8TPW - chains B and L of the 5 polymer chains in the assembly; structure by electron microscopy, 3.46 A resolution.

Chain B:
Molecule: EryAII, 6-deoxyerythronolide-B synthase EryA3, modules 5 and 6
From: Saccharopolyspora erythraea
Notes: EC 2.3.1.94; fragment: DEBS Module 3
Reference sequence: Q5UNP5 (Q5UNP5_SACER); residues 3-1466 here correspond to UniProt positions 2-1465 (UniProt number = residue number - 1)
Sequence (1766 residues; row label = number of the first residue in the row; numbering starts at 0):
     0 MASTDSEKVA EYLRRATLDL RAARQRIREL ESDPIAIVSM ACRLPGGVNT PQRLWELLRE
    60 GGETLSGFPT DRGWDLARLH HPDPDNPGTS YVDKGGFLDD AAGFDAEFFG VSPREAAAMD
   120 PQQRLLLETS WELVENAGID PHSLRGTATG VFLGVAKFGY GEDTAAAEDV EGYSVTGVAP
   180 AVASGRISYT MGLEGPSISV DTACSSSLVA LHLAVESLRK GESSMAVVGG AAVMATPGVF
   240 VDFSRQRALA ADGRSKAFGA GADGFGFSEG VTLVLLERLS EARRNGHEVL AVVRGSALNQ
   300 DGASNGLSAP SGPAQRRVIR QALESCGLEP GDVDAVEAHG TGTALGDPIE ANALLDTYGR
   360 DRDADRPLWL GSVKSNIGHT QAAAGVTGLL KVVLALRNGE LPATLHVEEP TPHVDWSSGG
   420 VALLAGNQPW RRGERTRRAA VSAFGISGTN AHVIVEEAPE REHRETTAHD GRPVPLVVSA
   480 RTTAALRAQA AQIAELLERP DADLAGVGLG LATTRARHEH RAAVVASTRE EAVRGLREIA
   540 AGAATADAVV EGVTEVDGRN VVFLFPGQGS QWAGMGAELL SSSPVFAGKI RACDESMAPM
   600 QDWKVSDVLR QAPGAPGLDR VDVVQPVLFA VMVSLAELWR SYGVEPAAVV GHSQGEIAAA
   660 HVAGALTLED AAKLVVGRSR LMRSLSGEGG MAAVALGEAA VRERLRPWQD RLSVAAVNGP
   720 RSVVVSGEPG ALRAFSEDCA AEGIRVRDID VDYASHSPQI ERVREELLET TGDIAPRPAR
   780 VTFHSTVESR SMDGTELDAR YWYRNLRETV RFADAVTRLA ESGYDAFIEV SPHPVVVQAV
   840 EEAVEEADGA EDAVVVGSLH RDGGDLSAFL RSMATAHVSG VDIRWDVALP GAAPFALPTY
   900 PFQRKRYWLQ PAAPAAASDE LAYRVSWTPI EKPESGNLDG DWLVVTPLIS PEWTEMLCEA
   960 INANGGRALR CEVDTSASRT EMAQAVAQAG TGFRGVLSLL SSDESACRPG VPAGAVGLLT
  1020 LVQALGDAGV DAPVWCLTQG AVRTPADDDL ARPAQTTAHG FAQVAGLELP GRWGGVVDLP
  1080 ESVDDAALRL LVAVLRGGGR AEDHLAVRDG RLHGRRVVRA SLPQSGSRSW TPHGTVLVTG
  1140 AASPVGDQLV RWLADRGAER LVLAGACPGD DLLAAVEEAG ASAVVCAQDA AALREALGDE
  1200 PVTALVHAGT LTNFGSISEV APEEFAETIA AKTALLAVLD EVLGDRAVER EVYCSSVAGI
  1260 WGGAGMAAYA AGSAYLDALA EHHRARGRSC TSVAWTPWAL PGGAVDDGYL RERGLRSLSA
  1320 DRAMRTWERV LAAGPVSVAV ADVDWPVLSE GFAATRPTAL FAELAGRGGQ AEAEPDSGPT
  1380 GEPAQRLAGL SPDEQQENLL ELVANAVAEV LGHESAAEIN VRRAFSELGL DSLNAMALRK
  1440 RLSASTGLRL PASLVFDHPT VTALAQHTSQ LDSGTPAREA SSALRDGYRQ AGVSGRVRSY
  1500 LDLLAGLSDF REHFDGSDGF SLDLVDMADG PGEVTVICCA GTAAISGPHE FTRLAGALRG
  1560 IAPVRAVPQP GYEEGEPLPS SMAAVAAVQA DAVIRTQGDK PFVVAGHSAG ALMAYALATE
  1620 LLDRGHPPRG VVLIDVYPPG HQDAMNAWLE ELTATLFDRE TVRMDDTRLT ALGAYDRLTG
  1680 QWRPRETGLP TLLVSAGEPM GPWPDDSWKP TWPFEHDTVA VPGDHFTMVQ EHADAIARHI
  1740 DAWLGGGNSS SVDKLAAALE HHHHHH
Disordered / not traced: 0-2, 692-699, 911-1765
Construct notes: expression tag (0-2); conflict T481 (Ser480 in Q5UNP5)
Modified / non-standard residues: S1431 (4'-phosphopanthetheine-serine; 4HH)

Chain L:
Molecule: Antibody Fragment 1B2, Light Chain
From: Homo sapiens
Notes: antibody fragment or engineered binder
Sequence (236 residues; row label = number of the first residue in the row):
     1 LFAIPLVVPF YSHSALDVVM TQSPLSLPVT PGEPASISCR SSQSLLHSNG YNYLDWYLQK
    61 PGQSPQLLIY LGSNRASGVP DRFSGSGSGT DFTLKISRVE AEDVGVYYCM QSLQTPRLTF
   121 GPGTKVDIKR TVAAPSVFIF PPSDEQLKSG TASVVCLLNN FYPRGAKVQW KVDNALQSGN
   181 SQESVTEQDS KDSTYSLSST LTLSKADYEK HKVYACEVTH QGLSSPVTKS FNRGEC
Disordered / not traced: 1-16, 173-176, 213-214, 232-236
Cystine bridges: C39-C109, C156-C216

How chain B and chain L interact:
Pairs across the interface (9; chain B residue first):
  K7(B) with Y53(L); S112(L)
  Y11(B) with D55(L); L71(L), hydrophobic; S112(L), hydrogen bond
  R14(B) with Y70(L)
  D18(B) with R75(L); A76(L); S77(L), hydrogen bond (side chain-backbone)
Also at the interface, not in a pair above, chain B (6 interface residues in all): A15, A21

Overview:
6 residues of chain B face 8 of chain L across their interface; the contacts include 2 hydrogen bonds. Among
the polar pairs are Y11(B)-S112(L) and D18(B)-S77(L).
Chain B is EryAII, 6-deoxyerythronolide-B synthase EryA3, modules 5 and 6 (Saccharopolyspora erythraea) and
chain L is Antibody Fragment 1B2, Light Chain (Homo sapiens); the structure, Crosslinked 6-deoxyerythronolide
B synthase (DEBS) Module 3 in complex with antibody fragment 1B2: cis-oriented 1B2 and ..., was determined by
electron microscopy (same publication as 8TPX, 8TKO, 8TJN, 8TJO and 8TJP).
